Entry 7PEZ (electron microscopy, 7.90 A resolution (low resolution: residue-level contacts below are approximate; hydrogen-bond / salt-bridge calls are withheld)); this record covers chains k and J of the 11 polymer chains in the assembly.

== Chain k ==
Molecule: Histone H3.2
Organism: Homo sapiens
UniProt: Q71DI3 (H32_HUMAN); residues 0-135 here correspond to UniProt positions 1-136 (UniProt number = residue number + 1)
Sequence (136 residues; numbered 0 to 135; the number before each row is that of its first residue; numbering starts at 0):
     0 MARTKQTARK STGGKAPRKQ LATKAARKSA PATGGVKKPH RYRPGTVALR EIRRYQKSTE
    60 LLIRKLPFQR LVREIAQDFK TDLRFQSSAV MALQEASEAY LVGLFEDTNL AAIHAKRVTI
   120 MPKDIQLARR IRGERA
Unresolved in the structure: 0-36, 134-135
Sequence notes: engineered mutation Ala110 (Cys111 in Q71DI3)
Swiss-Prot annotation at these positions:
  - modified residue: Arg2 (Asymmetric dimethylarginine), Thr3 (Phosphothreonine), Lys4 (Allysine), Gln5 (5-glutamyl dopamine), Thr6 (Phosphothreonine), Arg8 (Citrulline), Lys9 (N6,N6,N6-trimethyllysine), Ser10 (ADP-ribosylserine), Thr11 (Phosphothreonine), Lys14 (N6-(2-hydroxyisobutyryl)lysine), Arg17 (Asymmetric dimethylarginine), Lys18 (N6-(2-hydroxyisobutyryl)lysine), Lys23 (N6-(2-hydroxyisobutyryl)lysine), Arg26 (Citrulline), Lys27 (N6,N6,N6-trimethyllysine), Ser28 (ADP-ribosylserine), Lys36 (N6,N6,N6-trimethyllysine), Lys37 (N6-methyllysine), Tyr41 (Phosphotyrosine), Lys56 (N6,N6,N6-trimethyllysine) and 8 more in UniProt
  - lipidation: Lys18 (N6-decanoyllysine)

== Chain J ==
Molecule: 182-nt DNA strand
Organism: synthetic construct
Sequence (182 nucleotides; each row starts with the number of its first residue):
     3 CGGCACTGGA ACAGGATGTA TATATGTGAC ACGTGCCTGG AGACTAGGGA GTAATCCCCT
    63 TGGCGGTTAA AACGCGGGGG ACAGCGCGTA CGTGCGTTTA AGCGGTGCTA GAGCTGTCTA
   123 CGACCAATTG AGCGGCCTCG GCACCGGGAT TCTCCAGGGG ATCCGGATGC TCGGGTCCGG
   183 CA

== How chain k and chain J interact ==
Residue-residue contacts (28; chain k residue first):
  Arg40(k) with DG94(J); DT95(J); DG96(J)
  Tyr41(k) with DT19(J); DT95(J); DG96(J)
  Arg42(k) with DT95(J)
  Pro43(k) with DG94(J); DT95(J)
  Gly44(k) with DG94(J); DT95(J)
  Thr45(k) with DT95(J)
  Val46(k) with DT95(J)
  Ala47(k) with DT95(J)
  Arg49(k) with DG20(J); DT21(J)
  Arg53(k) with DT21(J)
  Lys56(k) with DA22(J)
  Arg63(k) with DA103(J); DG104(J)
  Lys64(k) with DG104(J)
  Leu65(k) with DA103(J); DG104(J)
  Pro66(k) with DA103(J)
  Arg69(k) with DA103(J)
  Asp81(k) with DG113(J)
  Arg83(k) with DG113(J)
  Lys115(k) with DC84(J)
Also at the interface, not in a pair above, chain k (20 interface residues in all): His39
Also at the interface, not in a pair above, chain J (12 interface residues in all): DT111

== Overview ==
20 residues of chain k face 12 of chain J across their interface.
Chain k is Histone H3.2 (Homo sapiens) and chain J is a 182-nt DNA strand (synthetic construct); the
structure, Nucleosome 4 of the 4x177 nucleosome array containing H1, was determined by electron microscopy
together with 7PET, 7PEU, 7PEV, 7PEW, 7PEX, 7PEY and 16 further entries from the same study.
